PDB entry 2N2X | solution NMR | chains A and B

Chain A:
Name: Insulin A chain
UniProt: P01308 (INS_HUMAN); residues 1-21 here correspond to UniProt positions 90-110 (UniProt number = residue number + 89)
Chain sequence (21 residues; numbered 1 to 21; the number before each row is that of its first residue):
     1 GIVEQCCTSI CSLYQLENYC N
Cystine bridges: Cys6-Cys11

Chain B:
Name: Insulin B chain
UniProt: P01308 (INS_HUMAN); residues 1-30 here correspond to UniProt positions 25-54 (UniProt number = residue number + 24)
Chain sequence (30 residues; each row starts with the number of its first residue):
     1 FVNQHLCGSH LVEALYLVCG ERGGFYVPAT
Sequence notes: engineered mutation Gly24 (Phe48 in P01308), Val27 (Thr51 in P01308), Ala29 (Lys53 in P01308)
Modified positions: Val27 (norvaline; NVA); Ala29 (3-(1h-1,2,3-triazol-5-yl)-l-alanine; HIX)
Covalent attachments: covalent link Val27-Ala29
What the authors report for this chain:
  - conformationally variable residues (register shift): Phe25 to Thr30

Interface between chain A and chain B:
Cross-chain cystine bridges: Cys7(A)-Cys7(B), Cys20(A)-Cys19(B)
Pairs across the interface (25; chain A residue first):
  Ile2(A) with Leu11(B)
  Cys6(A) with His5(B); Leu6(B); Leu11(B)
  Cys7(A) with His5(B); Leu6(B); Cys7(B), disulfide; Leu11(B)
  Thr8(A) with His5(B)
  Ser9(A) with His5(B)
  Ile10(A) with Asn3(B); Gln4(B); His5(B)
  Cys11(A) with Asn3(B); Gln4(B)
  Ser12(A) with Phe1(B); Asn3(B)
  Leu13(A) with Phe1(B); Val18(B)
  Leu16(A) with Leu11(B); Leu15(B); Val18(B)
  Glu17(A) with Val18(B)
  Cys20(A) with Cys19(B), disulfide; Gly24(B)
Also at the interface, not in a pair above, chain A (13 interface residues in all): Tyr19
Also at the interface, not in a pair above, chain B (12 interface residues in all): Ala14

In short:
Chain A and chain B form an interface of 13 and 12 residues respectively; the contacts include 2 disulfide
bonds. From the paper: conformational variability at Phe25(B).
Chain A is Insulin A chain and chain B is Insulin B chain; the structure, Solution structure of
[GlyB24,B27-B29 triazole cross-linked]-insulin analogue at pH 1.9, was determined by solution NMR (same
publication as 2N2V and 2N2W).
